1SN5 - chains B and D of the 4 polymer chains in the assembly; structure by X-ray diffraction, 1.90 A resolution.

[Chain B (and D)]
Protein: transthyretin
Source organism: Sparus aurata
Notes: chain D of this document is another copy of the same molecule, construct and numbering; everything in this record applies to it too
UniProt: Q9PTT3 (Q9PTT3_SPAAU); residues -2 to 127 here correspond to UniProt positions 21-150 (UniProt number = residue number + 23)
Amino-acid sequence (130 residues; row label = number of the first residue in the row; numbers below 1 keep their minus sign (Thr-2 is residue -2)):
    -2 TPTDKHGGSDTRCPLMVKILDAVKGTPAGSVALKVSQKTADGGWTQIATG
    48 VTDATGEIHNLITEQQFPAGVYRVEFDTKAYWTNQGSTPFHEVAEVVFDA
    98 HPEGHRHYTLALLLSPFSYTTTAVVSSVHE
Disordered / not traced: -2 to 9, 126-127 (chain D: -2 to 9, 124-127)
Sequence notes: conflict Arg103 (Gly126 in Q9PTT3)
Small-molecule neighbours: 3,5,3'triiodothyronine (T3): Lys15, Leu17, Glu54, Thr106, Ala108, Leu109, Leu110, Val121
Reported in the primary citation:
  - binding site for 3,5,3'triiodothyronine: Lys15, Leu109

[Chain B / chain D interface]
Residue-residue contacts (14):
  Leu17(B) - Val121(D)  hydrophobic
  Gly22(B) - Ala120(D)
  Gly22(B) - Val121(D)
  Gly22(B) - Val122(D)  hydrogen bond (backbone-backbone)
  Pro24(B) - Val121(D)
  Leu110(B) - Thr117(D)
  Leu110(B) - Thr119(D)
  Thr117(B) - Leu110(D)
  Thr119(B) - Leu110(D)
  Ala120(B) - Gly22(D)
  Val121(B) - Leu17(D)  hydrophobic
  Val121(B) - Gly22(D)
  Val121(B) - Pro24(D)
  Val122(B) - Gly22(D)  hydrogen bond (backbone-backbone)
Also at the interface, not in a pair above, chain B (10 interface residues in all): Thr23
Also at the interface, not in a pair above, chain D (10 interface residues in all): Thr23

[In short]
Chain B and chain D each contribute 10 residues to their interface; the contacts include 2 hydrogen bonds. Its
one hydrogen bond, Gly22(B)-Val122(D), is backbone to backbone. Ligands of chain B: 3,5,3'triiodothyronine.
From the paper: a binding site for 3,5,3'triiodothyronine at Lys15(B) and Leu109(B).
Chain B and chain D are both transthyretin (Sparus aurata); the structure, Crystal Structure of Sea Bream
Transthyretin in complex with Triiodothyronine at 1.90A Resolution, was determined by X-ray diffraction
together with 1SN0 and 1SN2 from the same study.
